5FLG - chains A and B; structure by X-ray diffraction, 2.04 A resolution.

Chain A (and B):
Molecule: 6-carboxyhexanoate--CoA ligase
From: Bacillus subtilis
Notes: EC 6.2.1.14; chain B of this document is another copy of the same molecule, construct and numbering; everything in this record applies to it too
UniProt: P53559 (BIOW_BACSU); residue numbers follow UniProt; this construct covers 4-259
Amino-acid sequence (260 residues; numbered 0 to 259; the number before each row is that of its first residue; numbering starts at 0):
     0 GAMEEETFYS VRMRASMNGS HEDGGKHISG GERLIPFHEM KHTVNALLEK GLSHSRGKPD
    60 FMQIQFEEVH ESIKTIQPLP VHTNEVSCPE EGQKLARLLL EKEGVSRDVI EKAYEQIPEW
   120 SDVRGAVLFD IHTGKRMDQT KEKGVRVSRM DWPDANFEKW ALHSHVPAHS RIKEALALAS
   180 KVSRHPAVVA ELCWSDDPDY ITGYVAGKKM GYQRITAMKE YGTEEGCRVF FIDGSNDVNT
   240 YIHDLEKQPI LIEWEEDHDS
Not modelled in the structure: 0-3, 20-21, 259 (chain B: 0-4, 257-259)
Construct notes: expression tag (0-3)
Bound ions: Mg2+: Asp195, Asp196 (together with AMP-PNP)
Residues lining bound ligands:
  - AMP-PNP (ANP; phosphoaminophosphonic acid-adenylate ester): His26, Ile27, Ser28, Gly29, Glu31, Lys49, His53, Val122, Arg123, Gly124, Ala125, Val144, Arg145, Val146, Met149, Glu173, Leu177, Trp193, Ser194, Asp195, Asp196, Cys226, Arg227
  - pimelic acid (PML): Arg170, Ile171, Ala174, Cys192, Ser194, Asp196, Tyr199, Thr201, Tyr203, Tyr211, Arg213
From the paper describing this entry:
  - binding site for AMP-PNP: His26, Glu31, Lys49, His53, Val122, Arg145, Val146, Arg227
  - binding site for pimelic acid: Arg170, Ser194, Tyr199, Tyr211, Arg213
  - Mg2+ coordination: Asp195, Asp196
  - mutagenesis - Y199F, Y211F, R227E (20 fold), R227K (20 fold): decreased catalytic activity on pimelic acid
  - mutagenesis - R11A, R13A, R213A: abolished catalytic activity on pimelic acid
  - mutagenesis - Y211F (4 fold): increased catalytic activity on suberic acid
  - mutagenesis - Y211F (3 fold): increased catalytic activity on azelaic acid
  - mutagenesis - Y211F (0.012 +/- 0.001 s-1): increased catalytic activity on heptanoic acid
  - mutagenesis - Y211F (0.008 s-1), R213A: increased catalytic activity on octanoic acid
  - mutagenesis - Y199F: unchanged catalytic activity on heptanoic acid
  - specificity-determining residues: Tyr199, Tyr211, Arg213
  - mutagenesis - Y199F, Y211F: decreased catalytic activity on glutaric acid and adipic acid
  - mutagenesis - Y199F: unchanged catalytic activity on azelaic acid
  - mutagenesis - R213A: increased catalytic activity on heptanoyl-CoA
  - catalytic residues: Arg170, Arg227 (proposed by the authors, not directly observed)

Interface between chain A and chain B:
Pairs across the interface (33; chain A residue first):
  Tyr8(A) - Lys57(B)
  Phe36(A) - Leu51(B)  hydrophobic
  Phe36(A) - Lys57(B)
  Phe36(A) - Pro58(B)
  Lys40(A) - Leu47(B)
  Asn44(A) - Asn44(B)  hydrogen bond
  Leu47(A) - Lys40(B)
  Leu47(A) - Val43(B)  hydrophobic
  Glu48(A) - Lys40(B)  salt bridge
  Leu51(A) - Phe36(B)  hydrophobic
  Leu51(A) - Phe65(B)  hydrophobic
  Lys57(A) - Tyr8(B)  hydrogen bond
  Pro58(A) - Phe36(B)
  Asp59(A) - Phe65(B)
  Asp59(A) - Glu66(B)
  Asp59(A) - Glu67(B)  hydrogen bond (backbone-backbone)
  Phe60(A) - Gln64(B)
  Phe60(A) - Phe65(B)
  Met61(A) - Gln64(B)
  Met61(A) - Phe65(B)  hydrogen bond (backbone-backbone)
  Gln62(A) - Ile63(B)
  Gln62(A) - Gln64(B)  hydrogen bond
  Ile63(A) - Met61(B)
  Ile63(A) - Gln62(B)
  Ile63(A) - Ile63(B)  hydrogen bond (backbone-backbone)
  Gln64(A) - Phe60(B)
  Gln64(A) - Met61(B)
  Gln64(A) - Gln62(B)
  Phe65(A) - Asp59(B)
  Phe65(A) - Phe60(B)
  Phe65(A) - Met61(B)  hydrogen bond (backbone-backbone)
  Glu66(A) - Asp59(B)
  Glu67(A) - Asp59(B)  hydrogen bond (backbone-backbone)
Also at the interface, not in a pair above, chain A (19 interface residues in all): Val43

In short:
19 residues of chain A face 18 of chain B across their interface, with 8 hydrogen bonds and 1 salt bridge.
Among the polar pairs are Glu48(A)-Lys40(B), Asn44(A)-Asn44(B) and Lys57(A)-Tyr8(B). The paper reports
catalytic residues Arg170(A) and Arg227(A); Y199F, Y211F and R227E of chain A, among others, reduce catalytic
activity on pimelic acid; 7 substitutions were tested in all.
Chain A and chain B are both 6-carboxyhexanoate--CoA ligase (Bacillus subtilis); the structure, Crystal
structure of the 6-carboxyhexanoate-CoA ligase (BioW)from Bacillus subtilis in complex with AMPPNP, was
determined by X-ray diffraction together with 5FLL and 5FM0 from the same study.
